4HUS - chains A and C of the 3 polymer chains in the assembly; structure by X-ray diffraction, 2.36 A resolution.

[Chain A (and C)]
Molecule: Virginiamycin A acetyltransferase
From: Staphylococcus aureus
Notes: EC 2.3.1.-; chain C of this document is another copy of the same molecule, construct and numbering; everything in this record applies to it too
UniProtKB: P26839 (VATA_STAAU); residue numbers follow UniProt; this construct covers 1-219
Amino-acid sequence (220 residues; row label = number of the first residue in the row; numbering starts at 0):
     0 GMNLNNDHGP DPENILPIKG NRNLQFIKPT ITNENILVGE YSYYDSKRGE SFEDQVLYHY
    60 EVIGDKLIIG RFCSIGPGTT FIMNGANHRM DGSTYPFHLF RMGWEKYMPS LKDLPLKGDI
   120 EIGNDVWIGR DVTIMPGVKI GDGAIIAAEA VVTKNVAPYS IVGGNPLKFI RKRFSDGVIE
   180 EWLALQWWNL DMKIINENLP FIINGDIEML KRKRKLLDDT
Disordered / not traced: 0-6, 219 (chain C: 0-6, 216-219)
Differences from the reference sequence: expression tag (0)
UniProt features mapped onto this chain:
  - active site: H87
Metal / ion sites: Na+: N164 (shared with 1 residue of chain B; N164(C) of chain C)
Ligand contacts: virginiamycin m1 (VIR): N20, L23, Y42, D44
What the authors report for this chain:
  - binding site for virginiamycin m1: N20, L23, Y42, D44, Y57, Y59, V61, I62, H87, P95, H97, L98, P108, L113
  - contacts within the chain: H87-T93 (hydrogen bond)
  - conformationally variable residues (side-chain flip): Y59, V61, A85, H87, H97, M107
  - mutagenesis - L23A, Y42F, I62A, H87A, T93A, H97N, L113A: decreased catalytic activity
  - mutagenesis - P108A: abolished catalytic activity on dalfopristin
  - mutagenesis - N20A, Y57H, P108A: decreased catalytic activity on virginiamycin m1
  - mutagenesis - S73C: abolished catalytic activity
  - mutagenesis - S73A: increased catalytic activity
  - catalytic residues: Y42, H87 (proposed by the authors, not directly observed)

[Interface between chain A and chain C]
Contacting residue pairs - 67 pairs, chain A then chain C:
  H7(A) - M101(C)  hydrogen bond (side chain-backbone)
  H7(A) - G102(C)
  H7(A) - W103(C)
  G8(A) - M101(C)  hydrogen bond (backbone-backbone)
  G8(A) - W103(C)
  P9(A) - F99(C)  hydrophobic
  P9(A) - M101(C)  hydrophobic
  P9(A) - W103(C)
  P16(A) - F99(C)  hydrophobic
  I17(A) - L98(C)
  I17(A) - F99(C)  hydrophobic
  L23(A) - F99(C)  hydrophobic
  F25(A) - Y94(C)
  F25(A) - F99(C)  hydrophobic
  Y40(A) - Y94(C)  hydrogen bond (backbone-side chain)
  Y42(A) - H87(C)
  Y42(A) - Y94(C)  hydrophobic
  Y42(A) - P95(C)
  Y42(A) - F99(C)  hydrophobic
  F71(A) - Y94(C)
  F71(A) - F96(C)  hydrophobic
  S73(A) - H87(C)
  S73(A) - Y94(C)
  S73(A) - P95(C)
  P76(A) - Y57(C)
  D124(A) - S92(C)  hydrogen bond
  D124(A) - T93(C)
  D124(A) - Y94(C)
  W126(A) - A85(C)
  W126(A) - N86(C)
  W126(A) - H87(C)  hydrogen bond
  W126(A) - T93(C)
  R129(A) - L56(C)
  I144(A) - M89(C)  hydrophobic
  I144(A) - T93(C)
  E148(A) - T132(C)  hydrogen bond
  E148(A) - V150(C)
  E148(A) - N164(C)  hydrogen bond (backbone-side chain)
  I160(A) - M89(C)  hydrophobic
  G163(A) - N164(C)
  G163(A) - P165(C)
  N164(A) - N164(C)  hydrogen bond (backbone-backbone)
  K167(A) - P165(C)
  R172(A) - M89(C)  hydrogen bond (side chain-backbone)
  R172(A) - G91(C)  hydrogen bond (side chain-backbone)
  R172(A) - T93(C)
  F173(A) - D90(C)
  W186(A) - S92(C)
  W186(A) - F96(C)  hydrophobic
  M191(A) - W103(C)  hydrophobic
  N195(A) - W103(C)  hydrogen bond
  N195(A) - Y106(C)
  L198(A) - F96(C)  hydrophobic
  L198(A) - W103(C)
  L198(A) - Y106(C)  hydrophobic
  P199(A) - Y106(C)
  I201(A) - G91(C)
  I201(A) - S92(C)  hydrogen bond (backbone-backbone)
  I202(A) - R88(C)
  I202(A) - D90(C)
  I202(A) - G91(C)  hydrogen bond (backbone-backbone)
  I202(A) - F96(C)  hydrophobic
  I202(A) - Y106(C)  hydrophobic
  N203(A) - R88(C)
  N203(A) - D90(C)
  G204(A) - D90(C)
  G204(A) - G91(C)
Other interface residues (no listed pair), chain A (36 interface residues in all): D44, C72, A149, R170
Other interface residues (no listed pair), chain C (25 interface residues in all): R100

[Summary]
The interface between chain A and chain C involves 36 residues on one side and 25 on the other, with 13
hydrogen bonds. Polar pairs include H7(A)-M101(C), Y40(A)-Y94(C) and D124(A)-S92(C). From the paper: catalytic
residues Y42(A) and H87(A); L23A, Y42F and I62A of chain A, among others, reduce catalytic activity; 12
substitutions were tested in all.
Chain A and chain C are both Virginiamycin A acetyltransferase (Staphylococcus aureus); the structure, Crystal
structure of streptogramin group A antibiotic acetyltransferase VatA from Staphylococcus aureus in complex
with virginiamycin ..., was determined by X-ray diffraction together with 4MYO and 4HUR from the same study.
